PDB entry 8CGS | X-ray diffraction, 1.84 A resolution | chains A and B of the 4 polymer chains in the assembly

Chain A:
Name: Arsenite oxidase subunit AioA
Source organism: Alcaligenes faecalis
Notes: EC 1.20.9.1
Reference sequence: Q7SIF4 (AIOA_ALCFA); residues 4-825 here correspond to UniProt positions 5-826 (UniProt number = residue number + 1)
Sequence (822 residues; each row starts with the number of its first residue):
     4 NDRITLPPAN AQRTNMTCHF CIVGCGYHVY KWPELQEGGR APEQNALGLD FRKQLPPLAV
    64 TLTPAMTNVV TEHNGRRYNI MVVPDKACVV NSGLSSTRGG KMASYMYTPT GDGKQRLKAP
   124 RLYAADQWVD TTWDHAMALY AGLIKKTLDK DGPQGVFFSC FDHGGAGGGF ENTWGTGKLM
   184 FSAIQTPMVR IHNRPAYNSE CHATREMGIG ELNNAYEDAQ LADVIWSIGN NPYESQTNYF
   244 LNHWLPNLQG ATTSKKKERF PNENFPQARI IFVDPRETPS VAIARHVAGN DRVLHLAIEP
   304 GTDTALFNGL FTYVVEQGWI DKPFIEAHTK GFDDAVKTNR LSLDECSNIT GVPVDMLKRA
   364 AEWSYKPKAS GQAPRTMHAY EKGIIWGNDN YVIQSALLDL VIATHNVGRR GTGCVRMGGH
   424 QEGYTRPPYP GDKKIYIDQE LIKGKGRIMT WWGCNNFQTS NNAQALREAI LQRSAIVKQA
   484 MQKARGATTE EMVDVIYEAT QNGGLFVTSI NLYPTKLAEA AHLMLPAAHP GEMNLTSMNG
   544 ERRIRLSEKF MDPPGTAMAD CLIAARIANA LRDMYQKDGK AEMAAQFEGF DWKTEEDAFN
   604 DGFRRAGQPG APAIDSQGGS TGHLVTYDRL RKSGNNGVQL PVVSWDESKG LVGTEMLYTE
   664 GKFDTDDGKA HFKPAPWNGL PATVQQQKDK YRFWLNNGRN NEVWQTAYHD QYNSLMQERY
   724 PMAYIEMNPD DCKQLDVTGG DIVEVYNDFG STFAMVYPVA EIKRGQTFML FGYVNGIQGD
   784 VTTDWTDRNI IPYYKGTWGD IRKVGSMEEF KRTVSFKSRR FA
Curated features (UniProtKB/Swiss-Prot):
  - binding site ([3Fe-4S] cluster): C21, C24, C28
  - binding site (substrate): H195, E203, R419, H423
  - site: S99 (Involved in charge transfer)
Ion coordination: 3Fe-4S cluster Fe: C21, C24, C28
Residues lining bound ligands:
  - molybdenum(iv) ion / oxygen atom: H195, N196, E203, K385, R419, G422, H423, R702
  - 3Fe-4S cluster (F3S): C21, F23, C24, V26, G27, C28, Y30, S98, S99, R101, G102, T240, N241
  - molybdopterin guanosine dinucleotide (MGD; 2-amino-5,6-dimercapto-7-methyl-3,7,8a,9-tetrahydro-8-oxa-1,3,9,10-tetraaza-anthracen-4-one guanosine dinucleotide), molecule 1: C24, R101, G232, N233, N234, E237, S238, Q239, V276, D277, P278, R279, T281, I301, P303, G304, D306, E384, K385, G386, I387, G421, G422, H423, W697, N699, N700, G701, R702, N703, N704, V706, W707, Q708, F771, F774, Y796, K798
  - molybdopterin guanosine dinucleotide (MGD), molecule 2: A169, G170, H195, N196, K385, W389, H423, W455, G456, C457, N458, N459, T462, I513, N514, L515, Y516, T518, A530, A531, H532, D563, N700, R702, Q708, T709, Y711, F774, Q781, G782, T785, Y797, K798
  - tetrakis(oxidanyl)antimony (UJI): H166, H195, N196, R197, E203, K385, R419, G421, G422, H423, Q424, E425

Chain B:
Name: AioB
Source organism: Alcaligenes faecalis
Sequence (133 residues; row label = number of the first residue in the row):
     1 RTTLQYPATQ VSVAKNLKAN EPVSFTYPDT SSPCVAVKLG SPVPGGVGPN NDIVAYSVLC
    61 THMGCPTSYD KSSKTFKCPC HFTEFDAEKA GQMICGQATE NLPRVLLRYD EASDALTAVG
   121 VDGLIYGRQA NVI
Disulfide bonds: C65-C80
Ion coordination: 2Fe-2S cluster Fe: C60, C78, H81
Residues lining bound ligands: 2Fe-2S cluster (FES): C60, H62, M63, G64, C65, C78, C80, H81, F82, T83

Chain A / chain B interface:
Contacting residue pairs - 103 pairs, chain A then chain B:
  N4(A) - G123(B)
  N4(A) - L124(B)  hydrogen bond (backbone-backbone)
  D5(A) - L4(B)
  D5(A) - Y6(B)  hydrogen bond
  D5(A) - L124(B)
  D5(A) - A130(B)
  D5(A) - N131(B)  hydrogen bond (backbone-backbone)
  R6(A) - T2(B)  hydrogen bond (side chain-backbone)
  R6(A) - L4(B)
  R6(A) - Q129(B)
  R6(A) - A130(B)
  I7(A) - L124(B)  hydrophobic
  I7(A) - Q129(B)  hydrogen bond (backbone-backbone)
  L9(A) - Q129(B)
  R43(A) - Q129(B)  hydrogen bond
  R43(A) - A130(B)
  R43(A) - V132(B)  hydrogen bond (side chain-backbone)
  R43(A) - I133(B)  hydrogen bond (side chain-backbone)
  F54(A) - Q129(B)
  R55(A) - I133(B)
  Q57(A) - S31(B)
  Q57(A) - L59(B)
  Q57(A) - Y126(B)  hydrogen bond (side chain-backbone)
  Q57(A) - G127(B)
  Q57(A) - R128(B)  hydrogen bond
  Q57(A) - I133(B)
  L58(A) - Y126(B)
  L58(A) - G127(B)  hydrogen bond (backbone-backbone)
  P59(A) - Y126(B)  hydrogen bond (backbone-side chain)
  P60(A) - M63(B)
  P60(A) - G64(B)
  P60(A) - C65(B)
  P60(A) - Y126(B)
  L61(A) - M63(B)  hydrogen bond (backbone-backbone)
  L61(A) - C65(B)  hydrophobic
  L61(A) - C80(B)  hydrophobic
  L61(A) - Y126(B)
  A62(A) - Y126(B)  hydrogen bond (backbone-side chain)
  V63(A) - M63(B)
  V63(A) - Y126(B)
  T64(A) - H62(B)
  T64(A) - M63(B)
  T66(A) - T61(B)
  T66(A) - T99(B)  hydrogen bond
  P67(A) - E100(B)
  A68(A) - T99(B)
  L97(A) - M63(B)  hydrophobic
  L97(A) - H81(B)
  S98(A) - H62(B)
  S99(A) - Q97(B)
  T100(A) - M93(B)
  T100(A) - G96(B)
  T100(A) - Q97(B)  hydrogen bond (backbone-side chain)
  T100(A) - A98(B)  hydrogen bond (side chain-backbone)
  T100(A) - T99(B)
  G103(A) - T99(B)
  K104(A) - T99(B)
  Y236(A) - H81(B)  hydrogen bond (side chain-backbone)
  Y236(A) - F82(B)
  Y236(A) - G96(B)
  Y236(A) - Q97(B)  hydrogen bond
  T240(A) - Q97(B)
  L244(A) - H81(B)
  L248(A) - F82(B)  hydrophobic
  I286(A) - F82(B)  hydrophobic
  H289(A) - F82(B)
  V290(A) - F82(B)  hydrophobic
  N704(A) - G96(B)
  N704(A) - Q97(B)  hydrogen bond
  E705(A) - M93(B)
  E705(A) - I94(B)
  E705(A) - C95(B)
  E705(A) - G96(B)  hydrogen bond (side chain-backbone)
  E721(A) - Q92(B)
  E721(A) - N101(B)
  R722(A) - Q92(B)
  R722(A) - M93(B)  hydrogen bond (side chain-backbone)
  R722(A) - I94(B)  hydrogen bond (side chain-backbone)
  Y723(A) - I94(B)
  K814(A) - K89(B)
  R815(A) - K89(B)
  T816(A) - K89(B)
  T816(A) - Q92(B)
  V817(A) - K89(B)
  V817(A) - Q92(B)
  S818(A) - D86(B)  hydrogen bond
  S818(A) - Q92(B)
  S818(A) - I94(B)
  K820(A) - S73(B)  hydrogen bond (side chain-backbone)
  K820(A) - K74(B)  hydrogen bond (side chain-backbone)
  K820(A) - T75(B)
  K820(A) - D86(B)  salt bridge
  K820(A) - E88(B)  salt bridge
  K820(A) - I94(B)
  S821(A) - I94(B)
  R822(A) - I94(B)  hydrogen bond (side chain-backbone)
  R822(A) - C95(B)  hydrogen bond
  F824(A) - K77(B)
  F824(A) - C78(B)
  F824(A) - P79(B)  hydrophobic
  F824(A) - F82(B)
  F824(A) - E84(B)
  A825(A) - K77(B)  hydrogen bond (backbone-side chain)
Other interface residues (no listed pair), chain A (53 interface residues in all): K56, M69, G96, R101, L718, Y760
Other interface residues (no listed pair), chain B (46 interface residues in all): T3, P44, T83

Summary:
53 residues of chain A face 46 of chain B across their interface, with 29 hydrogen bonds and 2 salt bridges.
Among the polar pairs are K820(A)-D86(B), K820(A)-E88(B) and D5(A)-Y6(B). Chain A binds molybdopterin
guanosine dinucleotide, molybdenum(iv) ion / oxygen atom, 3Fe-4S cluster and tetrakis(oxidanyl)antimony.
Here chain A is Arsenite oxidase subunit AioA and chain B is AioB, both from Alcaligenes faecalis. Entry 8CGS
(Crystal structure of arsenite oxidase from Alcaligenes faecalis (Af Aio) bound to antimony oxyanion) was
determined by X-ray diffraction, deposited together with 8CCQ.
